8XVB - chains D and J of the 10 polymer chains in the assembly; structure by electron microscopy, 3.40 A resolution.

[Chain D]
Name: ATP-dependent target DNA activator B
Source organism: Escherichia phage Mu
Notes: EC 3.6.1.-
UniProtKB: P03763 (TARGB_BPMU); residue numbers follow UniProt; this construct covers 1-312
Chain sequence (312 residues; numbered 1 to 312; the number before each row is that of its first residue):
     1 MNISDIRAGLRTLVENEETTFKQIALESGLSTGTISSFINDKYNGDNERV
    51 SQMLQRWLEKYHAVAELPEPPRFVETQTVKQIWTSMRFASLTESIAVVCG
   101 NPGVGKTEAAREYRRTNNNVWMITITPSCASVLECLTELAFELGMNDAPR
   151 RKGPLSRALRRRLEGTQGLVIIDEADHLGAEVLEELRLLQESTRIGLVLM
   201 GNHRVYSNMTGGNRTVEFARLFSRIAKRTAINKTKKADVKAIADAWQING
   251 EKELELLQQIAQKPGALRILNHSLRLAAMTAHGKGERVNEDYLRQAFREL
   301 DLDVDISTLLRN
Disordered / not traced: 1-66
Ligand contacts:
  - ATP (adenosine-5'-triphosphate), molecule 1: Arg-72, Phe-73, Val-74, Thr-76, Val-79, Asn-101, Pro-102, Gly-103, Val-104, Gly-105, Lys-106, Thr-107, Glu-108, Asp-173, Glu-174, Leu-267, Arg-268, Asn-271
  - ATP, molecule 2: Glu-191, Arg-220, Arg-224
Swiss-Prot annotation at these positions:
  - DNA-binding region: Phe-21 to Asn-40 (H-T-H motif), Ser-223 to Asn-312
  - binding site (ATP): Gly-100 to Thr-107
  - site: Arg-151 (Involved in DNA binding), Lys-152 (Involved in DNA binding), Asn-202 (Sensor-1), Arg-224 (R-finger), Arg-268 (Sensor-2)
  - mutagenesis: Arg-150 to Lys-152 (Complete loss of strand transfer stimulation activity), Lys-152 (K152A: Complete loss of strand transfer stimulation activity and self-integration protection), Arg-187 (R187A: 20 fold decrease in ATPase activity due to impaired ATP hydrolysis), Asn-202 (N202A: 60 fold decrease in ATPase activity due to impaired ATP hydrolysis. No effect on ATP-binding and polymerization), Arg-220 (R220A: 12 fold decrease in ATPase activity due to impaired ATP-binding), Arg-224 (R224A: 60 fold decrease in ATPase activity due to impaired ATP-binding. No polymerization), Lys-233 to Lys-236 (Complete loss of MuA regulation of ATPase activity. Complete loss of strand transfer stimulation activity), Arg-268 (R268A: Almost complete loss of ATPase activity due to impaired ATP-binding. No polymerization)
What the authors report for this chain:
  - binding site for ATP: Val-74, Thr-107, Arg-224, Arg-268, Asn-271
  - mutagenesis - T107A, R224A, R268A: decreased catalytic activity on ATP
  - binding site for the 24-nt DNA strand: Arg-150, Arg-151
  - mutagenesis - R150A/R151A, R150A/R151A/K152A: decreased binding to the 24-nt DNA strand

[Chain J]
Molecule: 24-nt DNA strand
Sequence (24 nucleotides; each row starts with the number of its first residue):
     1 TTTTTTTTTTTTTTTTTTTTTTTT

[How chain D and chain J interact]
Pairs across the interface (6):
  Ser-131(D) with DT9(J), phosphate contact
  Leu-133(D) with DT8(J), phosphate contact; DT9(J), phosphate contact
  Arg-151(D) with DT6(J), base contact
  Lys-152(D) with DT8(J), salt bridge to the phosphate; DT9(J), salt bridge to the phosphate
Also at the interface, not in a pair above, chain J (4 interface residues in all): DT7

[Overview]
Chain D and chain J each contribute 4 residues to their interface; the contacts include 2 salt bridges. Polar
pairs include Lys-152(D)/DT8(J) and Lys-152(D)/DT9(J). The paper reports a binding site for ATP at Val-74(D),
Thr-107(D) and Arg-224(D) among others; T107A, R224A and R268A of chain D reduce catalytic activity on ATP; 5
substitutions were tested in all.
Here chain D is ATP-dependent target DNA activator B (Escherichia phage Mu) and chain J is a 24-nt DNA strand.
Entry 8XVB (Cryo-EM structure of ATP-DNA-MuB filaments) was determined by electron microscopy together with
8XVC and 8XVD from the same study.
